Entry 8EW3 (electron microscopy, 2.65 A resolution); this record covers chains C and F of the 6 polymer chains in the assembly.

Chain C:
Name: Na(+)-translocating NADH-quinone reductase subunit C
Organism: Vibrio cholerae O395
Notes: EC 7.2.1.1
UniProtKB: A0A085R7S2 (A0A085R7S2_VIBCL); residues 1-257 here = UniProt positions 1-257
Chain sequence (257 residues; numbered 1 to 257; the number before each row is that of its first residue):
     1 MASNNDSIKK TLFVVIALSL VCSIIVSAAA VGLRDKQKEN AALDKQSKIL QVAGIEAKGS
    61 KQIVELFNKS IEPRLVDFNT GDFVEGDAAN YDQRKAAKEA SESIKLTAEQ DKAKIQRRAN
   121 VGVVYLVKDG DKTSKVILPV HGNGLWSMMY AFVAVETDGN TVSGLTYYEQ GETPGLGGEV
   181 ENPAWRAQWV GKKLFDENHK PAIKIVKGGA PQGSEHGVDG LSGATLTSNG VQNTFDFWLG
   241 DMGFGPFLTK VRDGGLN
Not modelled in the structure: 1-6, 257
Glycans and other covalent adducts: flavin mononucleotide (FMN) linked to T225
Small-molecule neighbours: FMN (flavin mononucleotide): L145, W146, E172, T173, L176, G177, K207, G223, A224, L226, T227

Chain F:
Name: Na(+)-translocating NADH-quinone reductase subunit F
Organism: Vibrio cholerae O395
Notes: EC 7.2.1.1
UniProtKB: A0A085ST13 (A0A085ST13_VIBCL); residues 1-408 here = UniProt positions 1-408
Chain sequence (408 residues; each row starts with the number of its first residue):
     1 MSTIIFGVVM FTLIILALVL VILFAKSKLV PTGDITISIN GDPEKAIVTQ PGGKLLTALA
    61 GAGVFVSSAC GGGGSCGQCR VKIKSGGGDI LPTELDHISK GEAREGERLA CQVAVKADMD
   121 LELPEEIFGV KKWECTVISN DNKATFIKEL KLAIPDGESV PFRAGGYIQI EAPAHHVKYA
   181 DFDVPEKYRG DWDKFNLFRY ESKVDEPIIR AYSMANYPEE FGIIMLNVRI ATPPPNNPNV
   241 PPGQMSSYIW SLKAGDKCTI SGPFGEFFAK DTDAEMVFIG GGAGMAPMRS HIFDQLKRLK
   301 SKRKMSYWYG ARSKREMFYV EDFDGLAAEN DNFVWHCALS DPQPEDNWTG YTGFIHNVLY
   361 ENYLKDHEAP EDCEYYMCGP PMMNAAVINM LKNLGVEEEN ILLDDFGG
Not modelled in the structure: 33-408

Interface between chain C and chain F:
Pairs across the interface - 11 pairs, chain C then chain F:
  V15(C) - I15(F)  hydrophobic
  S19(C) - F11(F)
  S19(C) - I15(F)
  L20(C) - T12(F)
  S23(C) - V8(F)
  S23(C) - F11(F)
  S27(C) - G7(F)
  S27(C) - V8(F)
  V31(C) - T3(F)
  V31(C) - I4(F)  hydrophobic
  R34(C) - T3(F)
Other interface residues (no listed pair), chain C (11 interface residues in all): L12, I16, C22, I24
Other interface residues (no listed pair), chain F (9 interface residues in all): L16, V19

Summary:
11 residues of chain C face 9 of chain F across their interface. Covalently linked flavin mononucleotide: at
T225(C).
Here chain C is Na(+)-translocating NADH-quinone reductase subunit C and chain F is Na(+)-translocating
NADH-quinone reductase subunit F, both from Vibrio cholerae O395. Entry 8EW3 (Cryo EM structure of Vibrio
cholerae NQR) was determined by electron microscopy.
